Entry 1CPD (X-ray diffraction, 2.20 A resolution); this record covers chain A.

[Chain A]
Name: Cytochrome C peroxidase
Source organism: Saccharomyces cerevisiae
Notes: EC 1.11.1.5
UniProtKB: P00431 (CCPR_YEAST); residues 1-294 here correspond to UniProt positions 68-361 (UniProt number = residue number + 67)
Sequence (296 residues; numbered -1 to 294; the number before each row is that of its first residue; numbers below 1 keep their minus sign (Met-1 is residue -1)):
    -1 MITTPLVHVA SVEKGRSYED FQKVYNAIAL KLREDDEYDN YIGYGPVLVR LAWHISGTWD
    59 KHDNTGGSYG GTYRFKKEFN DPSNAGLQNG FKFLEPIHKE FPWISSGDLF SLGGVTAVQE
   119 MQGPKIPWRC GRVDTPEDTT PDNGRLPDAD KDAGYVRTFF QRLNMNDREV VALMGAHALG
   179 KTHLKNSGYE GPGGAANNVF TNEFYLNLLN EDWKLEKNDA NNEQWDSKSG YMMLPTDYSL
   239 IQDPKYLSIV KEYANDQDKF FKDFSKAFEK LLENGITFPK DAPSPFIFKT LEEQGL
Disordered / not traced: -1 to 3
Sequence notes: conflict Ile53 (Thr120 in P00431), Gly152 (Asp219 in P00431), Gly191 (Trp258 in P00431)
Ion coordination: heme Fe near His175 (its only coordinating residue here)
Ligand contacts: heme (HEM): Pro44, Val45, Val47, Arg48, Trp51, Pro145, Asp146, Ala147, Val154, Phe158, Leu171, Met172, Ala174, His175, Leu177, Gly178, Lys179, Thr180, His181, Asn184, Ser185, Tyr187, Leu232, Thr234, Phe262, Phe266
Curated features (UniProtKB/Swiss-Prot):
  - active site: His52 (Proton acceptor)
  - binding site (heme b): His175
  - site: Arg48 (Transition state stabilizer)
  - modified residue: Tyr153 (Phosphotyrosine)

[Summary]
Ligands of chain A: heme. UniProt lists active-site residue His52 and heme b-binding residue His175.
Chain A is Cytochrome C peroxidase (Saccharomyces cerevisiae); the structure, A cation binding motif
stabilizes the compound I radical of cytochrome C peroxidase, was determined by X-ray diffraction, deposited
together with 1CPE, 1CPF and 1CPG.
